Entry 3S8Q (X-ray diffraction, 2.10 A resolution); this record covers chains B and C of the 4 polymer chains in the assembly.

[Chain B]
Protein: R-M controller protein
From: Enterobacter sp. RFL1396
UniProtKB: Q8GGH0 (Q8GGH0_9ENTR); numbering as in UniProt (aligned over 1-79)
Chain sequence (82 residues; each row starts with the number of its first residue; numbers below 1 keep their minus sign (Gly-2 is residue -2)):
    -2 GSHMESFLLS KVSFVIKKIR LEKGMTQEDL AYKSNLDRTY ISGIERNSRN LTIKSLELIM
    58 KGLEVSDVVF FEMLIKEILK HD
Disordered / not traced: -2 to 2
Differences from the reference sequence: expression tag (-2 to 0)
Reported in the primary citation:
  - binding site for the 19-nt DNA strand: Thr36, Tyr37, Arg43, Arg46, Asn47, Ser52
  - binding site for the 19-nt DNA strand (chain C): Arg35, Thr36, Tyr37, Arg43, Arg46, Asn47, Ser52
  - specificity-determining residues: Arg35, Thr36, Arg46
  - conformationally variable residues (loop rearrangement, side-chain flip): Arg43 to Asn47

[Chain C]
Molecule: 19-nt DNA strand
Sequence (19 nucleotides; numbered 1 to 19; the number before each row is that of its first residue):
     1 ATGTGACTTA TAGTCCGTG

[Chain B / chain C interface]
Pairs across the interface (21):
  Asn32(B) - DT14(C)  phosphate contact
  Leu33(B) - DG13(C)  phosphate contact
  Leu33(B) - DT14(C)  phosphate contact
  Asp34(B) - DT14(C)  hydrogen bond to the phosphate
  Asp34(B) - DC15(C)  base contact
  Arg35(B) - DC16(C)  base contact
  Arg35(B) - DG17(C)  hydrogen bond to the base
  Thr36(B) - DT14(C)  base contact
  Thr36(B) - DC15(C)  hydrogen bond to the base
  Thr36(B) - DC16(C)  base contact
  Thr36(B) - DG17(C)  base contact
  Tyr37(B) - DA12(C)  sugar contact
  Tyr37(B) - DG13(C)  hydrogen bond to the phosphate
  Tyr37(B) - DT14(C)  phosphate contact
  Arg46(B) - DA12(C)  salt bridge to the phosphate
  Arg46(B) - DG13(C)  hydrogen bond to the base
  Asn47(B) - DA12(C)  hydrogen bond to the phosphate
  Leu48(B) - DG13(C)  phosphate contact
  Thr49(B) - DA12(C)  phosphate contact
  Thr49(B) - DG13(C)  hydrogen bond to the phosphate
  Ser52(B) - DG13(C)  hydrogen bond to the phosphate

[In short]
11 residues of chain B and 6 residues of chain C are in contact, with 8 hydrogen bonds and 1 salt bridge.
Polar contacts include Arg35(B)-DG17(C), Thr36(B)-DC15(C) and Arg46(B)-DG13(C). From the paper: a binding site
for the 19-nt DNA strand (chain C) at Arg35(B), Thr36(B) and Tyr37(B) among others; a binding site for the
19-nt DNA strand at Thr36(B), Tyr37(B) and Arg43(B) among others.
Here chain B is R-M controller protein (Enterobacter sp. RFL1396) and chain C is a 19-nt DNA strand. Entry
3S8Q (Crystal structure of the R-M controller protein C.Esp1396I OL operator complex) was determined by X-ray
diffraction.
